4J5R - chain A; structure by X-ray diffraction, 1.25 A resolution.

== Chain A ==
Name: O-acetyl-ADP-ribose deacetylase 1
Organism: Homo sapiens
Notes: EC 3.5.1.-
UniProtKB: Q9Y530 (OARD1_HUMAN); numbering as in UniProt (aligned over 11-152)
Chain sequence (146 residues; numbered 7 to 152; the number before each row is that of its first residue):
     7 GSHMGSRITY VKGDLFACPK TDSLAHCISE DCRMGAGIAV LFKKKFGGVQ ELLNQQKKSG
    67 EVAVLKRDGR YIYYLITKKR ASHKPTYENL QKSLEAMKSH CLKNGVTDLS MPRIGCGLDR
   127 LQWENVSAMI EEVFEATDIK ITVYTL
Not modelled in the structure: 7-11
Differences from the reference sequence: expression tag (7-10)
Ligand contacts: ADP-HPD (A1R; 5'-O-[(S)-{[(S)-{[(2R,3R,4S)-3,4-dihydroxypyrrolidin-2-yl]methoxy}(hydroxy)phosphoryl]oxy}(hydroxy)phosphoryl]adenosine): Gly19, Leu21, Phe22, Cys33, Ile34, Ser35, Met40, Ala42, Gly43, Ile44, Ala45, Leu47, Lys84, Ala87, Pro118, Arg119, Ile120, Gly121, Cys122, Gly123, Leu124, Asp125, Tyr150, Thr151, Leu152
What the authors report for this chain:
  - conformationally variable residues (loop rearrangement): Lys84, Gly123
  - binding site for ADP-HPD: Lys84, Gly123, Leu124, Asp125, Leu152
  - catalytic residues: Lys84, Asp125 (proposed by the authors, not directly observed)
  - catalytic residues: Ser35
  - contacts within the chain: Lys84-Asp125
  - mutagenesis - K84A: abolished binding to ADP-ribose
  - mutagenesis - K84A: abolished catalytic activity on ADP-ribosylated peptide
  - mutagenesis - G123E: decreased binding to PARP1/PAR
  - mutagenesis - G123E: decreased localization to sites of DNA damage
  - mutagenesis - D125A: abolished catalytic activity on automodified PARP1
  - mutagenesis - D125A: unchanged binding to PARP1/PAR
  - disease-associated variants - R76*: abolished catalytic activity (proposed by the authors, not directly observed)

== Summary ==
Chain A binds ADP-HPD. The paper reports catalytic residues Lys84, Asp125 and Ser35; K84A abolishes binding to
ADP-ribose; 4 substitutions were tested in all.
Chain A is O-acetyl-ADP-ribose deacetylase 1 (Homo sapiens); the structure, TARG1 (C6orf130), Terminal
ADP-ribose Glycohydrolase 1 bound to ADP-HPD, was determined by X-ray diffraction, deposited together with
4J5Q and 4J5S.
